PDB entry 8YP6 | electron microscopy, 4.70 A resolution (low resolution: residue-level contacts below are approximate; hydrogen-bond / salt-bridge calls are withheld) | chains a and n of the 20 polymer chains in the assembly

[Chain a]
Molecule: 16S rRNA
From: Mycolicibacterium smegmatis MC2 155
Sequence (1510 nucleotides; each row starts with the number of its first residue):
     9 UGGAGAGUUUGAUCCUGGCUCAGGACGAACGCUGGCGGCGUGCUUAACAC
    59 AUGCAAGUCGAACGGAAAGGCCCUUUCGGGGGUACUCGAGUGGCGAACGG
   109 GUGAGUAACACGUGGGUGAUCUGCCCUGCACUUUGGGAUAAGCCUGGGAA
   159 ACUGGGUCUAAUACCGAAUACACCCUGCUGGUCGCAUGGCCUGGUAGGGG
   209 AAAGCUUUUGCGGUGUGGGAUGGGCCCGCGGCCUAUCAGCUUGUUGGUGG
   259 GGUGAUGGCCUACCAAGGCGACGACGGGUAGCCGGCCUGAGAGGGUGACC
   309 GGCCACACUGGGACUGAGAUACGGCCCAGACUCCUACGGGAGGCAGCAGU
   359 GGGGAAUAUUGCACAAUGGGCGCAAGCCUGAUGCAGCGACGCCGCGUGAG
   409 GGAUGACGGCCUUCGGGUUGUAAACCUCUUUCAGCACAGACGAAGCGCAA
   459 GUGACGGUAUGUGCAGAAGAAGGACCGGCCAACUACGUGCCAGCAGCCGC
   509 GGUAAUACGUAGGGUCCGAGCGUUGUCCGGAAUUACUGGGCGUAAAGAGC
   559 UCGUAGGUGGUUUGUCGCGUUGUUCGUGAAAACUCACAGCUUAACUGUGG
   609 GCGUGCGGGCGAUACGGGCAGACUAGAGUACUGCAGGGGAGACUGGAAUU
   659 CCUGGUGUAGCGGUGGAAUGCGCAGAUAUCAGGAGGAACACCGGUGGCGA
   709 AGGCGGGUCUCUGGGCAGUAACUGACGCUGAGGAGCGAAAGCGUGGGGAG
   759 CGAACAGGAUUAGAUACCCUGGUAGUCCACGCCGUAAACGGUGGGUACUA
   809 GGUGUGGGUUUCCUUCCUUGGGAUCCGUGCCGUAGCUAACGCAUUAAGUA
   859 CCCCGCCUGGGGAGUACGGCCGCAAGGCUAAAACUCAAAGGAAUUGACGG
   909 GGGCCCGCACAAGCGGCGGAGCAUGUGGAUUAAUUCGAUGCAACGCGAAG
   959 AACCUUACCUGGGUUUGACAUGCACAGGACGCCGGCAGAGAUGUCGGUUC
  1009 CCUUGUGGCCUGUGUGCAGGUGGUGCAUGGCUGUCGUCAGCUCGUGUCGU
  1059 GAGAUGUUGGGUUAAGUCCCGCAACGAGCGCAACCCUUGUCUCAUGUUGC
  1109 CAGCACGUUAUGGUGGGGACUCGUGAGAGACUGCCGGGGUCAACUCGGAG
  1159 GAAGGUGGGGAUGACGUCAAGUCAUCAUGCCCCUUAUGUCCAGGGCUUCA
  1209 CACAUGCUACAAUGGCCGGUACAAAGGGCUGCGAUGCCGUGAGGUGGAGC
  1259 GAAUCCUUUCAAAGCCGGUCUCAGUUCGGAUCGGGGUCUGCAACUCGACC
  1309 CCGUGAAGUCGGAGUCGCUAGUAAUCGCAGAUCAGCAACGCUGCGGUGAA
  1359 UACGUUCCCGGGCCUUGUACACACCGCCCGUCACGUCAUGAAAGUCGGUA
  1409 ACACCCGAAGCCGGUGGCCUAACCCUUGUGGAGGGAGCCGUCGAAGGUGG
  1459 GAUCGGCGAUUGGGACGAAGUCGUAACAAGGUAGCCGUACCGGAAGGUGC
  1509 GGCUGGAUCA
Unresolved in the structure: 823-826

[Chain n]
Protein: Small ribosomal subunit protein uS14B
From: Mycolicibacterium smegmatis MC2 155
Reference sequence: A0QSG2 (RS14Z_MYCS2); residue numbers follow UniProt; this construct covers 2-61
Amino-acid sequence (60 residues; each row starts with the number of its first residue):
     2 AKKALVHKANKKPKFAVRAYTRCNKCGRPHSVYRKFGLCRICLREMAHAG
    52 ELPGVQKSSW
Curated features (UniProtKB/Swiss-Prot):
  - binding site (Zn(2+)): Cys24, Cys27, Cys40, Cys43

[How chain a and chain n interact]
Pairs across the interface (78; chain a residue first):
  G955(a) - Arg29(n)
  G955(a) - Arg41(n)
  A956(a) - Arg29(n)
  A956(a) - His31(n)
  A956(a) - Ser32(n)
  A956(a) - Arg41(n)
  A957(a) - Ser32(n)
  A957(a) - Tyr34(n)
  G958(a) - His31(n)
  G958(a) - Ser32(n)
  A959(a) - His31(n)
  C961(a) - Val18(n)
  C961(a) - Arg19(n)
  C962(a) - Val18(n)
  C962(a) - Arg19(n)
  C962(a) - Tyr21(n)
  U963(a) - Lys9(n)
  U963(a) - Tyr21(n)
  U963(a) - Arg23(n)
  U963(a) - Pro30(n)
  U963(a) - His31(n)
  U964(a) - Leu6(n)
  U964(a) - Arg23(n)
  U964(a) - Pro30(n)
  A965(a) - Lys3(n)
  A965(a) - Leu6(n)
  A965(a) - Lys9(n)
  A976(a) - Ala5(n)
  A976(a) - His8(n)
  A976(a) - Lys12(n)
  C977(a) - His8(n)
  G998(a) - Lys15(n)
  G1027(a) - Lys4(n)
  G1027(a) - Ala5(n)
  G1028(a) - Lys3(n)
  G1028(a) - Lys4(n)
  G1028(a) - Ala5(n)
  U1029(a) - Ala2(n)
  U1029(a) - Lys3(n)
  C1039(a) - Arg45(n)
  C1039(a) - Glu46(n)
  U1040(a) - Arg45(n)
  C1094(a) - Ser60(n)
  G1167(a) - Trp61(n)
  G1168(a) - Ser60(n)
  G1168(a) - Trp61(n)
  A1169(a) - Lys58(n)
  A1169(a) - Ser60(n)
  U1170(a) - Lys58(n)
  U1183(a) - Cys27(n)
  U1183(a) - Arg29(n)
  U1183(a) - Ile42(n)
  U1183(a) - Cys43(n)
  C1184(a) - Ala2(n)
  C1184(a) - Cys27(n)
  G1196(a) - Lys3(n)
  U1197(a) - Lys3(n)
  U1197(a) - Ala5(n)
  C1198(a) - Ala5(n)
  C1198(a) - Lys9(n)
  C1199(a) - Lys9(n)
  C1199(a) - Lys15(n)
  C1199(a) - Arg19(n)
  A1200(a) - Lys15(n)
  A1200(a) - Arg19(n)
  G1298(a) - Val18(n)
  C1299(a) - Phe16(n)
  C1299(a) - Ala17(n)
  C1299(a) - Val18(n)
  A1300(a) - Val18(n)
  A1339(a) - Tyr34(n)
  U1340(a) - Val33(n)
  U1340(a) - Tyr34(n)
  U1340(a) - Arg35(n)
  C1341(a) - Arg35(n)
  A1342(a) - Val18(n)
  A1342(a) - Arg35(n)
  C1352(a) - Trp61(n)
Other interface residues (no listed pair), chain a (42 interface residues in all): G1030, G1038, U1095, G1351
Other interface residues (no listed pair), chain n (35 interface residues in all): Thr22, Gly28, Lys36, Ser59

[In short]
The interface between chain a and chain n involves 42 residues on one side and 35 on the other. UniProt lists
4 Zn2+-binding residues on chain n.
Here chain a is 16S rRNA and chain n is Small ribosomal subunit protein uS14B, both from Mycolicibacterium
smegmatis MC2 155. Entry 8YP6 (Cryo-EM map of 30S ribosomal subunit in complex with MetAP1c of Mycobacterium
smegmatis) was determined by electron microscopy.
